6D9W - chains A and H of the 3 polymer chains in the assembly; structure by X-ray diffraction, 3.94 A resolution.

[Chain A]
Protein: Divalent metal cation transporter MntH
From: Deinococcus radiodurans
Reference sequence: Q9RTP8 (MNTH_DEIRA); numbering as in UniProt (aligned over 26-436)
Sequence (420 residues; row label = number of the first residue in the row):
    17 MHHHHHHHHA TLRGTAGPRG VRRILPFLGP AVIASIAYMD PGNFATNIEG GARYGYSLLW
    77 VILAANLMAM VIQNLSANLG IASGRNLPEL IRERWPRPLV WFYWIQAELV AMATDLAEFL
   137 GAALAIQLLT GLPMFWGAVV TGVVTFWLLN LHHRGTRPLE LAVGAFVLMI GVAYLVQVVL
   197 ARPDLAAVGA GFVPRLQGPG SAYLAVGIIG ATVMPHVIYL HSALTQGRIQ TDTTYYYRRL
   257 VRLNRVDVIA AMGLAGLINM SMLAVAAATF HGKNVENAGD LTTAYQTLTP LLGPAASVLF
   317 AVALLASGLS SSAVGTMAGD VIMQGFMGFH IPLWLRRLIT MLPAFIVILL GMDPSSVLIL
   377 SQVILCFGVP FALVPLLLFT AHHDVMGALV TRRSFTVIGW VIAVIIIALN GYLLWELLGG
Unresolved in the structure: 17-42, 166-169, 237-255, 342-350
Sequence notes: initiating methionine (17); expression tag (18-25); engineered mutation H168 (Gln in Q9RTP8), H169 (Lys in Q9RTP8), Y251 (Glu in Q9RTP8), Y252 (Glu in Q9RTP8), Y253 (Lys in Q9RTP8), H398 (Arg in Q9RTP8), H399 (Arg in Q9RTP8)
From the paper describing this entry:
  - conformationally variable residues (helix shift): P386

[Chain H]
Protein: Fab Heavy Chain
From: Mus musculus
Notes: antibody fragment or engineered binder
Sequence (213 residues; each row starts with the number of its first residue):
     1 QVQLTESGPG LVAPSQSLSI TCTVSGFSLT SYGVHWVRQP PGKGLEWLVV IWSDGSTTYN
    61 SALKSRLSIS KDNSKSQVFL KMNSLQTDDT AMYYCAREPP YGYWGQGTTL TVSSAKTTPP
   121 SVYPLAPGCA STTGSSVTLG CLVKGYFPES VTVTWNSGSL SSSVHTFPAL LQSGLYTMSS
   181 SVTVPSSTWP SQTVTCSVAH PASSTTVDKK LEP
Unresolved in the structure: 130-131
Cystine bridges: C22-C95, C141-C196

[Interface between chain A and chain H]
Pairs across the interface - 8 pairs, chain A then chain H:
  R69(A) - S31(H)
  R69(A) - W52(H)  hydrogen bond (backbone-side chain)
  G288(A) - H35(H)  hydrogen bond (backbone-side chain)
  G288(A) - Y101(H)  hydrogen bond (backbone-side chain)
  K289(A) - P99(H)
  N290(A) - G33(H)  hydrogen bond (side chain-backbone)
  N290(A) - R97(H)
  N290(A) - P99(H)
Other interface residues (no listed pair), chain A (5 interface residues in all): V291
Other interface residues (no listed pair), chain H (9 interface residues in all): Y32, P100

[Summary]
5 residues of chain A face 9 of chain H across their interface, with 4 hydrogen bonds. Among the polar pairs
are R69(A)-W52(H), G288(A)-H35(H) and G288(A)-Y101(H). From the paper: conformational variability at P386(A).
Here chain A is Divalent metal cation transporter MntH (Deinococcus radiodurans) and chain H is Fab Heavy
Chain (Mus musculus). Entry 6D9W (Crystal structure of Deinococcus radiodurans MntH, an Nramp-family
transition metal transporter, in the inward-open apo state) was determined by X-ray diffraction together with
6C3I and 6D91 from the same study.
